6DBM - chain A; structure by X-ray diffraction, 2.37 A resolution.

[Chain A]
Molecule: Non-receptor tyrosine-protein kinase TYK2
Source organism: Homo sapiens
Notes: EC 2.7.10.2; fragment: kinase domain
Reference sequence: P29597 (TYK2_HUMAN); residue numbers follow UniProt; this construct covers 888-1182
Chain sequence (318 residues; row label = number of the first residue in the row):
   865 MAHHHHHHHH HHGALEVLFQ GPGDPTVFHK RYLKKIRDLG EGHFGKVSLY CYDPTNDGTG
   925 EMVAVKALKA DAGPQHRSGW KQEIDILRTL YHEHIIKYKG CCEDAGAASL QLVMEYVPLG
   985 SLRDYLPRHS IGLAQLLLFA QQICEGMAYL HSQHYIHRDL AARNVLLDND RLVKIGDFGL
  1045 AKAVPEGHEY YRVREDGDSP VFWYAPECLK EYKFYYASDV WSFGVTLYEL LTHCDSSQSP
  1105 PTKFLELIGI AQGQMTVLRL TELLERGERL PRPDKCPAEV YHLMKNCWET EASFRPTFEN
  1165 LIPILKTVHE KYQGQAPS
Not modelled in the structure: 865-888, 917-924, 934-938, 1057-1059, 1179-1182
Sequence notes: expression tag (865-887); engineered mutation A936 (Cys in P29597), A969 (Gln in P29597), A971 (Glu in P29597), A972 (Lys in P29597), A1142 (Cys in P29597); conflict S1016 (Ala in P29597)
Modified / non-standard residues: Y1054 (O-phosphotyrosine; PTR)
Swiss-Prot annotation at these positions:
  - active site: D1023 (Proton acceptor)
  - binding site (ATP): L903 to V911, K930
  - modified residue (Phosphotyrosine): Y1054, Y1055
  - mutagenesis: K930 (K930R: Complete loss of catalytic activity), D1023 (D1023N: Complete loss of catalytic activity), Y1054 (Y1054F: Reduces basal catalytic activity and abolishes IFN-dependent activation), Y1055 (Y1055F: Reduces basal catalytic activity and abolishes IFN-dependent activation), Y1145 (Y1145F: Does not affect phosphorylation state and enzymatic activity), Y1176 (Y1176F: Does not affect phosphorylation state and enzymatic activity)
Residues lining bound ligands: G4J ([(1S)-2,2-difluorocyclopropyl][(1R,5S)-3-{2-[(1-methyl-1H-pyrazol-4-yl)amino]pyrimidin-4-yl}-3,8-diazabicyclo[3.2.1]octan-8-yl]methanone): R901, L903, G904, E905, G906, G909, K910, V911, A928, K930, I960, M978, E979, Y980, V981, P982, G984, D988, R1027, N1028, L1030, G1040, D1041

[In short]
Chain A binds compound G4J. Curated annotation (UniProt) lists active-site residue D1023, 10 ATP-binding
residues and 6 mutagenesis sites.
Chain A is Non-receptor tyrosine-protein kinase TYK2 (Homo sapiens); the structure, Tyk2 with compound 23, was
determined by X-ray diffraction together with 6DBK and 6DBN from the same study.
